PDB entry 2XKQ | X-ray diffraction, 2.40 A resolution | chains A and E of the 12 polymer chains in the assembly

# Chain A (and E)
Name: DNA protection during starvation protein
Organism: Streptococcus suis
Notes: EC 1.16.-.-; chain E of this document is another copy of the same molecule, construct and numbering; everything in this record applies to it too
UniProtKB: P0CB53 (DPS_STRSU); numbering as in UniProt (aligned over 8-172)
Amino-acid sequence (165 residues; each row starts with the number of its first residue):
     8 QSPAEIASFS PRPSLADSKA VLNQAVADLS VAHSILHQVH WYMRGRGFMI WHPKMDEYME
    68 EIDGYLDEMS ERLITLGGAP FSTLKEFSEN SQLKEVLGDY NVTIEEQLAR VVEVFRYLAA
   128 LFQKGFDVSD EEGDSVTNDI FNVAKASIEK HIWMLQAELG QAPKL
Not modelled in the structure: 8-21
Ion coordination: manganese (III) ion site 1: His47 (shared with 2 residues of chain C); manganese (III) ion site 2: Asp74, Glu78 (shared with 1 residue of chain C)
UniProt features mapped onto this chain:
  - binding site (Fe cation): His47, Asp74, Glu78
  - natural variant: Ala27 (A27S: In strain: 825), Ile42 (I42L: In strain: 849), Leu91 (L91F: In strain: 854), Val103 (V103A: In strain: KU5), Leu104 (L104P: In strain: 6407, 825 and 3 more), Thr110 (T110M: In strain: 6407 and 825), Ala116 (A116V: In strain: 849 and BA 70/12), Ser154 (S154N: In strain: 836), Lys171 (K171G: In strain: KU5)
  - mutagenesis: His47 (H47A: Decreases the iron incorporation considerably), His59 (H59A: Decreases the iron incorporation considerably and induces Fe(2+) oxidation-dependent degradation), Asp63 (D63A: Decreases the iron incorporation but is still capable of binding iron to some extent), Asp74 (D74A: Abolishes the iron incorporation), Glu78 (E78A: Abolishes the iron incorporation; E78D: Decreases the iron incorporation considerably), Asp137 (D137A/F: No major effects), Asp146 (D146A: No major effects; D146F: Decreases the iron incorporation considerably)

# How chain A and chain E interact
Pairs across the interface - 16 pairs, chain A then chain E:
  Glu78(A) - Lys157(E)  salt bridge
  Glu78(A) - Trp160(E)
  Arg79(A) - Glu156(E)  salt bridge
  Ile81(A) - Trp160(E)
  Ile81(A) - Pro170(E)
  Thr82(A) - Glu156(E)
  Thr82(A) - Trp160(E)
  Thr82(A) - Pro170(E)
  Thr82(A) - Leu172(E)
  Ser142(A) - Phe133(E)
  Ser142(A) - Asn149(E)  hydrogen bond
  Val143(A) - Asn149(E)
  Val143(A) - Lys152(E)
  Val143(A) - Ala153(E)  hydrophobic
  Asp146(A) - Asp146(E)
  Asp146(A) - Asn149(E)

# Summary
7 residues of chain A and 10 residues of chain E are in contact; the contacts include 1 hydrogen bond and 2
salt bridges. Polar contacts include Glu78(A)-Lys157(E), Arg79(A)-Glu156(E) and Ser142(A)-Asn149(E). From
UniProt: 3 Fe cation-binding residues and 7 mutagenesis sites on chain A.
Both chains are DNA protection during starvation protein (Streptococcus suis). Entry 2XKQ (Crystal structure
of Streptococcus suis Dpr with manganese) was determined by X-ray diffraction (same publication as 2XJM, 2XJN
and 2XJO).
